Entry 4ATJ (X-ray diffraction, 2.50 A resolution); this record covers chain A.

== Chain A ==
Name: Protein (peroxidase C1A)
From: Armoracia rusticana
Notes: EC 1.11.1.7
Reference sequence: P00433 (PER1A_ARMRU); residues 0-308 here correspond to UniProt positions 30-338 (UniProt number = residue number + 30)
Amino-acid sequence (309 residues; each row starts with the number of its first residue; numbering starts at 0):
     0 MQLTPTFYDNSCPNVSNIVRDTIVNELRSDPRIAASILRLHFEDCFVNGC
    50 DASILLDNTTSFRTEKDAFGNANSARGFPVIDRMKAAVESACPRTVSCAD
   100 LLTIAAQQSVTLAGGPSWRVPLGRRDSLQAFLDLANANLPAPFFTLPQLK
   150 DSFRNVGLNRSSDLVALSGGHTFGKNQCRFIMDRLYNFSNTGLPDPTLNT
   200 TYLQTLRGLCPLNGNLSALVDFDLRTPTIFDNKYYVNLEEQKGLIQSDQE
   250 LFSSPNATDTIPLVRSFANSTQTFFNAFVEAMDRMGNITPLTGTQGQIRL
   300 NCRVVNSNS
Cystine bridges: Cys-11/Cys-91, Cys-44/Cys-49, Cys-97/Cys-301, Cys-177/Cys-209
Differences from the reference sequence: expression tag (0); engineered mutation Glu-42 (His72 in P00433)
Ion coordination: Ca2+ site 1: Asp-43, Val-46, Gly-48, Asp-50, Ser-52; heme Fe near His-170 (its only coordinating residue here); Ca2+ site 2: Thr-171, Asp-222, Thr-225, Ile-228, Asp-230
Small-molecule neighbours:
  - benzhydroxamic acid (BHO): Arg-38, Phe-41, Glu-42, Phe-68, Gly-69, Leu-138, Pro-139, Ala-140, Pro-141, Phe-179
  - heme (HEM): Arg-31, Ala-34, Ser-35, Leu-37, Arg-38, Phe-41, Ser-73, Arg-75, Pro-139, Ala-140, Pro-141, Leu-148, Phe-152, Leu-163, Leu-166, Ser-167, Gly-169, His-170, Phe-172, Gly-173, Lys-174, Asn-175, Gln-176, Phe-179, Phe-221, Ile-244, Ser-246, Phe-277
Curated features (UniProtKB/Swiss-Prot):
  - binding site (Ca(2+)): Asp-43, Val-46, Gly-48, Asp-50, Ser-52, Glu-64, Thr-171, Asp-222, Thr-225, Asp-230
  - binding site (substrate): Pro-139
  - binding site (heme b): His-170
  - site: Arg-38 (Transition state stabilizer)
  - modified residue: Gln-1 (Pyrrolidone carboxylic acid)
  - glycosylation (N-linked (GlcNAc...) asparagine): Asn-13, Asn-57, Asn-158, Asn-186, Asn-198, Asn-214, Asn-255, Asn-268

== In short ==
Ligands of chain A: heme and benzhydroxamic acid. The Ca2+ site 1 is built by Asp-43, Val-46, Gly-48, Asp-50
and Ser-52. Thr-171, Asp-222, Thr-225, Ile-228 and Asp-230 coordinate Ca2+ site 2. UniProt lists 10
Ca2+-binding residues, substrate-binding residue Pro-139 and heme b-binding residue His-170.
Chain A is Protein (peroxidase C1A) (Armoracia rusticana); the structure, Distal heme pocket mutant (H42E) of
recombinant horseradish peroxidase in complex with benzhydroxamic acid, was determined by X-ray diffraction
together with 1KZM from the same study.
